Entry 7RZI (electron microscopy, 3.00 A resolution); this record covers chains A and B of the 6 polymer chains in the assembly.

== Chain A (and B) ==
Name: Cysteine-free Insulin-degrading enzyme
Source organism: Homo sapiens
Notes: EC 3.4.24.56; chain B of this document is another copy of the same molecule, construct and numbering; everything in this record applies to it too
UniProt: P14735 (IDE_HUMAN); numbering as in UniProt (aligned over 1-1011)
Chain sequence (1011 residues; row label = number of the first residue in the row):
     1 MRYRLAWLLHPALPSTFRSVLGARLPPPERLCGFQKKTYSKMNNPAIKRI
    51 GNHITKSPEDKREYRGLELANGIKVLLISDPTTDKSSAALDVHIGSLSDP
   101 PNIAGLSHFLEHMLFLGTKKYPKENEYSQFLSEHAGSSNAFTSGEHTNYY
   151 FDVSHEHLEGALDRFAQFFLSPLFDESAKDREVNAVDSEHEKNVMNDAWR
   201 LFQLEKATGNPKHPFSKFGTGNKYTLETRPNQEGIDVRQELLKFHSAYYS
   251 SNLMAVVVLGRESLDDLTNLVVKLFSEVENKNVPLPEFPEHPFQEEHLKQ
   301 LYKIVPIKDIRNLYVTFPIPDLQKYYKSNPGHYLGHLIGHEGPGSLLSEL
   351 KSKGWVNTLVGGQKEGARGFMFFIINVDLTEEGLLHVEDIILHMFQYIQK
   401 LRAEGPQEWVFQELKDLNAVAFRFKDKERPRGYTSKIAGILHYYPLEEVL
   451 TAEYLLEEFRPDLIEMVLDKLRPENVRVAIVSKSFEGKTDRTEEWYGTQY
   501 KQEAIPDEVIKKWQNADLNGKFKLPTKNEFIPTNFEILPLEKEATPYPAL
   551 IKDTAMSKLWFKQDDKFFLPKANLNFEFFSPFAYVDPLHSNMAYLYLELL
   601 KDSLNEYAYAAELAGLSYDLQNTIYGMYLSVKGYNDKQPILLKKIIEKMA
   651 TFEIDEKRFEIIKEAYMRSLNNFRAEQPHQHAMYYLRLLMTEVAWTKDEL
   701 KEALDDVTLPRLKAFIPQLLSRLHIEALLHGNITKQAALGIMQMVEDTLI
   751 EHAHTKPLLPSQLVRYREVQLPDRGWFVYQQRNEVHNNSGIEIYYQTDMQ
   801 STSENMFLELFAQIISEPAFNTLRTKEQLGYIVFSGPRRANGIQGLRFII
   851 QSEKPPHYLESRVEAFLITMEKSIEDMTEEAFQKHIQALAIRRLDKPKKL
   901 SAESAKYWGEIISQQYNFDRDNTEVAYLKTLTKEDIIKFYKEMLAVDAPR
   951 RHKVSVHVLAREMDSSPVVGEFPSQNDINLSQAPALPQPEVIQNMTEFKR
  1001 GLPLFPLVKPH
Disordered / not traced: 1-46, 964-980 (chain B: 1-46, 963-989)
Differences from the reference sequence: engineered mutation Leu110 (Cys in P14735), Ser171 (Cys in P14735), Ala178 (Cys in P14735), Val257 (Cys in P14735), Leu414 (Cys in P14735), Asn573 (Cys in P14735), Ser590 (Cys in P14735), Ser789 (Cys in P14735), Ala812 (Cys in P14735), Ala819 (Cys in P14735), Ser904 (Cys in P14735), Ser966 (Cys in P14735), Ser974 (Cys in P14735)
Curated features (UniProtKB/Swiss-Prot):
  - motif: Glu853 to Tyr858 (SlyX motif)
  - active site: Glu111 (Proton acceptor)
  - binding site (Zn(2+)): His108, His112, Glu189
  - binding site (substrate): His336 to Gly342, Leu359 to Gln363
  - binding site (ATP): Arg429, Asp895 to Ser901
  - modified residue (N6-succinyllysine): Lys192, Lys697
  - mutagenesis: Glu111 (E111Q: Loss of catalytic activity), Ser132 (S132C: Increases catalytic rate towards INS and amyloid; when associated with C-817), Asn184 (N184C: Increases catalytic rate towards INS and amyloid; when associated with C-828), Pro286 (P286G: Reduced enzyme activity), Gly366 to Gly369 (Reduced enzyme activity), Asp426 (D426C: Increases catalytic rate towards INS and amyloid; when associated with C-899), Tyr496 (Y496A: Strongly reduced enzyme activity), Phe530 (F530A: Strongly increased enzyme activity), Arg767 (R767A: Decreases dimerization. No effect on degradation of ANP. Retains the ability to degrade an aberrant form of ANP, when in the presence of both ANP and the aberrant ANP), Glu817 (E817C: Increases catalytic rate towards INS and amyloid; when associated with C-132), Gln828 (Q828C: Increases catalytic rate towards INS and amyloid; when associated with C-184), Tyr831 (Y831F: No effect on catalytic activity), 1 further mutagenesis entry in UniProt

== How chain A and chain B interact ==
Contacting residue pairs (45; chain A residue first):
  Phe582(A) with Asp586(B); His589(B)
  Val585(A) with Phe582(B), hydrophobic
  Asp586(A) with Phe582(B); Gln762(B)
  Pro587(A) with Gln762(B)
  His589(A) with Phe582(B); Gln718(B)
  Glu692(A) with Glu692(B)
  Trp695(A) with Leu759(B), hydrophobic; Ser761(B); Gln762(B)
  Glu699(A) with Leu759(B)
  Asp706(A) with Arg722(B), salt bridge; Lys756(B)
  Arg711(A) with Gln718(B), hydrogen bond
  Gln718(A) with Arg711(B), hydrogen bond
  Ser761(A) with Trp695(B); Glu699(B), hydrogen bond; Thr996(B)
  Gln762(A) with Asp586(B), hydrogen bond; Trp695(B)
  Leu763(A) with Arg1000(B), hydrogen bond (backbone-side chain)
  Arg767(A) with Lys999(B); Arg1000(B); Leu1002(B), hydrogen bond (side chain-backbone); Leu1004(B)
  Lys999(A) with Arg767(B), hydrogen bond (backbone-side chain)
  Arg1000(A) with Leu763(B); Arg767(B), hydrogen bond (backbone-side chain); Pro1006(B); Leu1007(B), hydrogen bond (backbone-backbone)
  Gly1001(A) with Pro1006(B)
  Leu1002(A) with Arg767(B), hydrogen bond (backbone-side chain); Pro1006(B)
  Pro1003(A) with Leu1004(B); Pro1006(B)
  Leu1004(A) with Arg767(B); Pro1003(B); Leu1004(B), hydrogen bond (backbone-backbone)
  Pro1006(A) with Arg1000(B); Gly1001(B); Leu1002(B); Pro1003(B)
  Leu1007(A) with Arg1000(B), hydrogen bond (backbone-backbone)
Other interface residues (no listed pair), chain A (29 interface residues in all): Pro581, Arg722, Leu759, Pro760, Thr996, Phe1005
Other interface residues (no listed pair), chain B (29 interface residues in all): Val585, Pro587, Asp706, Pro760, Phe1005

== In short ==
Chain A and chain B each contribute 29 residues to their interface; the contacts include 12 hydrogen bonds and
1 salt bridge. Among the polar pairs are Asp706(A)-Arg722(B), Arg711(A)-Gln718(B) and Ser761(A)-Glu699(B).
Chain A and chain B are both Cysteine-free Insulin-degrading enzyme (Homo sapiens); the structure, Insulin
Degrading Enzyme pC/pC, was determined by electron microscopy.
